PDB entry 2A0F | X-ray diffraction, 2.90 A resolution | chains A and B of the 4 polymer chains in the assembly

# Chain A
Protein: Aspartate carbamoyltransferase catalytic chain
From: Escherichia coli
Notes: EC 2.1.3.2
Reference sequence: P0A786 (PYRB_ECOLI); residue numbers follow UniProt; this construct covers 1-310
Amino-acid sequence (310 residues; numbered 1 to 310; the number before each row is that of its first residue):
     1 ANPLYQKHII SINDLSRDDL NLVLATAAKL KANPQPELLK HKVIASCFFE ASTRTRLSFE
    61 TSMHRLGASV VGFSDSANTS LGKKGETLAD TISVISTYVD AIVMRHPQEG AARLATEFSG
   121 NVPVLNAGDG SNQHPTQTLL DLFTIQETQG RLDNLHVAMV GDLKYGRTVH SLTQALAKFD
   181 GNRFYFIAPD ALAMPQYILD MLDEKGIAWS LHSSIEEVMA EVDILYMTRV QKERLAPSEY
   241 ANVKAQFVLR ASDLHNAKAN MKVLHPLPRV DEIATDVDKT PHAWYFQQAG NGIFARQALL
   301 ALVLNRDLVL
Sequence notes: engineered mutation Ala236 (Asp in P0A786)
Small-molecule neighbours: phosphonoacetamide (PCT): Ser52, Thr53, Arg54, Thr55, Ser80, Lys84, Arg105, His134, Gln137, Pro266, Leu267, Pro268, Arg296

# Chain B
Protein: Aspartate carbamoyltransferase regulatory chain
From: Escherichia coli
Reference sequence: P0A7F3 (PYRI_ECOLI); residues 2-153 here correspond to UniProt positions 1-152 (UniProt number = residue number - 1)
Amino-acid sequence (153 residues; each row starts with the number of its first residue):
     1 MTHDNKLQVE AIKRGTVIDH IPAQIGFKLL SLFKLTETDQ RITIGLNLPS GEMGRKDLIK
    61 IENTFLSEDQ VDQLALYAPQ ATVNRIDNYE VVGKSRPSLP ERIDNVLVCP NSNCISHAEP
   121 VSSSFAVRKR ANDIALKCKY CEKEFSHNVV LAN
Unresolved in the structure: 1-7
Sequence notes: initiating methionine (1)
Bound ions: Zn2+: Cys109, Cys114, Cys138, Cys141

# Chain A / chain B interface
Pairs across the interface (33; chain A residue first):
  Ser11(A) - Glu142(B)  hydrogen bond
  Thr87(A) - Glu119(B)  hydrogen bond
  Thr87(A) - Pro120(B)
  Leu88(A) - Glu119(B)  hydrogen bond (backbone-side chain)
  Ala89(A) - Glu119(B)  hydrogen bond (backbone-side chain)
  His106(A) - Ile115(B)
  Pro107(A) - Asn113(B)
  Gln108(A) - Asn113(B)
  Gln108(A) - Ile115(B)
  Glu109(A) - Asn113(B)  hydrogen bond
  Glu109(A) - Cys114(B)
  Glu109(A) - Ile115(B)  hydrogen bond (backbone-backbone)
  Glu109(A) - Cys141(B)
  Gly110(A) - Ile115(B)
  Gly110(A) - Tyr140(B)
  Ala111(A) - Ile115(B)
  Arg113(A) - Lys139(B)  hydrogen bond (side chain-backbone)
  Arg113(A) - Tyr140(B)
  Leu114(A) - Ile115(B)  hydrophobic
  Leu114(A) - Glu119(B)
  Leu114(A) - Val121(B)  hydrophobic
  Leu114(A) - Tyr140(B)  hydrophobic
  Glu117(A) - Lys139(B)  salt bridge
  Glu117(A) - Tyr140(B)
  Asp129(A) - Glu142(B)
  Ser131(A) - Lys143(B)
  Asn132(A) - Cys141(B)
  Asn132(A) - Glu142(B)  hydrogen bond
  Asn132(A) - Lys143(B)
  Gln133(A) - Glu142(B)
  His170(A) - Lys143(B)
  Tyr197(A) - Glu142(B)
  Tyr197(A) - Lys143(B)  hydrogen bond
Also at the interface, not in a pair above, chain A (22 interface residues in all): Phe118, Gln196, Asp200
Also at the interface, not in a pair above, chain B (14 interface residues in all): Asn111, Arg130, Glu144

# Overview
22 residues of chain A and 14 residues of chain B are in contact, with 9 hydrogen bonds and 1 salt bridge.
Polar pairs include Glu117(A)-Lys139(B), Ser11(A)-Glu142(B) and Thr87(A)-Glu119(B). Chain A binds
phosphonoacetamide. The Zn2+ site is built by Cys109(B), Cys114(B), Cys138(B) and Cys141(B).
Here chain A is Aspartate carbamoyltransferase catalytic chain and chain B is Aspartate carbamoyltransferase
regulatory chain, both from Escherichia coli. Entry 2A0F (Structure of D236A mutant E. coli Aspartate
Transcarbamoylase in presence of Phosphonoacetamide at 2.90 A resolution) was determined by X-ray diffraction.
